Entry 7ZC6 (electron microscopy, 4.27 A resolution (low resolution: residue-level contacts below are approximate; hydrogen-bond / salt-bridge calls are withheld)); this record covers chains E and G of the 6 polymer chains in the assembly.

== Chain E ==
Protein: RnfE
Organism: Clostridium tetanomorphum
Amino-acid sequence (201 residues; each row starts with the number of its first residue):
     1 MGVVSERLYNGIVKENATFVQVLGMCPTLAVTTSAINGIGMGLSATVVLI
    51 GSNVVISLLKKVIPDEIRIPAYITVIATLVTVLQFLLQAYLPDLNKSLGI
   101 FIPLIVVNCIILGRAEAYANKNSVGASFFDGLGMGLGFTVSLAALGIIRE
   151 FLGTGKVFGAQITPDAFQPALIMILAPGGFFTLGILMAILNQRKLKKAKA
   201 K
Unresolved in the structure: 1, 196-201
Metal / ion sites: Fe ion: Cys26, Cys109 (shared with 2 residues of chain A)
What the authors report for this chain:
  - Fe ion coordination: Cys26, Cys109

== Chain G ==
Protein: RnfG
Organism: Clostridium tetanomorphum
Amino-acid sequence (189 residues; numbered 1 to 189; the number before each row is that of its first residue):
     1 MKKVSSFKLGMVLLLIAAVCGLILGGVNQVTAEPIAIQNKKTLDEANKAI
    51 LPEASEFAEKTDIKGEGIVLGVTEGKSGSDLKGYTIKVAPKGYAGAIEMM
   101 VGVSTEGKVTGIKILNHAETPGLGANATDPKFSGQYANKPAKELKVVKGA
   151 ASGEDEIVAITGATITSKAVTLGVNEAIKFYDTKLKGGK
Unresolved in the structure: 1, 189
Glycans and other covalent adducts: flavin mononucleotide (FMN) linked to Thr164
Small-molecule neighbours: FMN (flavin mononucleotide): Tyr93, Thr120, Leu123, Gly162, Ala163, Ile165, Thr166
What the authors report for this chain:
  - binding site for flavin mononucleotide: Thr164

== Chain E / chain G interface ==
Contacting residue pairs (13):
  Leu59(E) - Ile16(G)
  Pro64(E) - Leu9(G)
  Ile67(E) - Leu9(G)
  Thr78(E) - Cys20(G)
  Phe85(E) - Leu24(G)
  Phe85(E) - Val27(G)
  Phe85(E) - Thr31(G)
  Gln88(E) - Ile35(G)
  Ala89(E) - Pro34(G)
  Pro92(E) - Gln38(G)
  Leu94(E) - Gln38(G)
  Leu94(E) - Thr42(G)
  Leu171(E) - Gly122(G)
Also at the interface, not in a pair above, chain E (14 interface residues in all): Glu66, Thr74, Thr81, Leu175
Also at the interface, not in a pair above, chain G (15 interface residues in all): Val4, Ile23, Asn28, Pro121

== Overview ==
14 residues of chain E face 15 of chain G across their interface. Flavin mononucleotide is covalently linked
to Thr164(G). Cys26(E) and Cys109(E) coordinate a Fe ion ion. The paper reports a binding site for flavin
mononucleotide at Thr164(G); Fe ion coordination by Cys26(E) and Cys109(E).
Chain E is RnfE and chain G is RnfG, both from Clostridium tetanomorphum; the structure, Na+ - translocating
ferredoxin: NAD+ reductase (Rnf) of C. tetanomorphum, was determined by electron microscopy.
